Entry 1I9A (X-ray diffraction, 2.50 A resolution); this record covers chain A.

# Chain A
Name: Isopentenyl-diphosphate delta-isomerase
Organism: Escherichia coli
Notes: EC 5.3.3.2
Reference sequence: Q46822 (IDI_ECOLI); residues 1-182 here = UniProt positions 1-182
Amino-acid sequence (182 residues; each row starts with the number of its first residue):
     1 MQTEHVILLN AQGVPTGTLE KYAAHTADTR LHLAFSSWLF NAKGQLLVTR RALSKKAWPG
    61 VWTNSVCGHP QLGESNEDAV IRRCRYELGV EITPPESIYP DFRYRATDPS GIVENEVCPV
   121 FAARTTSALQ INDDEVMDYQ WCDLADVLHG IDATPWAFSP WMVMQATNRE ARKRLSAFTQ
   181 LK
Disordered / not traced: 1-3, 182
Differences from the reference sequence: modified residue (137, 162, 164)
Modified / non-standard residues: Mse1 (selenomethionine); Mse137, Mse162, Mse164 (selenomethionine; parent Met)
Ion coordination: Mn2+: His25, His32, His69, Glu114, Glu116
UniProt features mapped onto this chain:
  - active site: Cys67, Glu116
  - binding site (substrate): Lys21, Arg51, Lys55, His69, Arg83, Glu87
  - binding site (Mn(2+)): His25, His32, His69, Glu114, Glu116
  - binding site (Mg(2+)): Cys67, Glu87
  - site: Tyr104 (Essential for catalytic activity)
  - mutagenesis: Tyr104 (Y104A: Reduces activity by 99%; Y104F: Reduces activity by 97%)
What the authors report for this chain:
  - Mn2+ coordination: His25, His32, His69, Glu114, Glu116
  - catalytic residues: Cys67 (citing earlier work)

# In short
His25, His32, His69, Glu114 and Glu116 form the Mn2+ site. From UniProt: active-site residues Cys67 and
Glu116, 6 substrate-binding residues, 5 Mn2+-binding residues and Mg2+-binding residues Cys67 and Glu87. From
the paper: the catalytic residue Cys67; Mn2+ coordination by His25, His32 and His69 among others.
Chain A is Isopentenyl-diphosphate delta-isomerase (Escherichia coli); the structure, Structural studies of
cholesterol biosynthesis: mevalonate 5-diphosphate decarboxylase and isopentenyl diphosphate isomerase, was
determined by X-ray diffraction together with 1FI4 from the same study.
